5X2P - chains A and L of the 4 polymer chains in the assembly; structure by X-ray diffraction, 2.61 A resolution.

# Chain A
Protein: Taste receptor, type 1, member 2a
Source organism: Oryzias latipes
Reference sequence: A0A173M0G2 (A0A173M0G2_ORYLA); residues 20-474 here correspond to UniProt positions 12-466 (UniProt number = residue number - 8)
Sequence (461 residues; each row starts with the number of its first residue):
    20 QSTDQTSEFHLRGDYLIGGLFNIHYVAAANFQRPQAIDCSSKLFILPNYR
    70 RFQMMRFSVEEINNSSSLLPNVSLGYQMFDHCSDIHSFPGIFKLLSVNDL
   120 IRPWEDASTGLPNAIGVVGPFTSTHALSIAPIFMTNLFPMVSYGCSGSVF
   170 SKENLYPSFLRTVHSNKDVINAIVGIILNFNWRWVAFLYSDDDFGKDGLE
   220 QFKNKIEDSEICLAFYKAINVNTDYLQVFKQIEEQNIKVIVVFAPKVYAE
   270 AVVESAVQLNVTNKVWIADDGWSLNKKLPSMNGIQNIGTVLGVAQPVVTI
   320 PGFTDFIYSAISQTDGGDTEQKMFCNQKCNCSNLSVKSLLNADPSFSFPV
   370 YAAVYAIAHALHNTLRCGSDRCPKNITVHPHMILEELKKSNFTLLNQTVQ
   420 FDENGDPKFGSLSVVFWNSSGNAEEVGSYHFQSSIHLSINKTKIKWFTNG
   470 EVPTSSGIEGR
Disordered / not traced: 20-24, 126-129, 332-342, 467-480
Construct notes: expression tag (475-480)
Disulfides: Cys58-Cys101, Cys348-Cys350, Cys386-Cys391
Covalent attachments: N-acetylglucosamine (NAG) linked to Asn83, Asn90, Asn279, Asn349, Asn410, Asn437, Asn459
Ion coordination: Na+: Ile81, Ser84, Leu87, Leu88
Ligand contacts: glutamic acid (GLU): Phe140, Thr141, Ser142, Gly163, Cys164, Ser165, Gly166, Phe213, Pro264, Asp288, Gly290, Phe365
Reported in the primary citation:
  - binding site for glutamic acid: Ser142, Gly163, Ser165
  - mutagenesis - S165A, S165I: decreased signaling in response to L-amino acids
  - mutagenesis - S165A, S165I: unchanged expression

# Chain L
Protein: Fab16A Light chain
Source organism: Mus musculus
Sequence (217 residues; row label = number of the first residue in the row):
     1 DIVLTQSPASLAVSLGQRATISCRASESVDSYGNSFMHWYQQKPGQPPIL
    51 LISRASNLESGIPARFSGSGSRTDFTLTINPVEADDFATYYCQQTNEDPR
   101 TFGGGTKLEIKRADAAPTVSIFPPSSEQLTSGGASVVCFLNNFYPKDINV
   151 KWKIDGSERQNGVLNSWTDQDSKDSTYSMSSTLTLTKDEYERHNSYTCEA
   201 THKTSTSPIVKSFNRNE
Disulfides: Cys23-Cys92, Cys138-Cys198

# Interface between chain A and chain L
Contacting residue pairs (5):
  Trp203(A) - Tyr32(L)  hydrophobic
  Trp203(A) - Asn34(L)
  Asn255(A) - Tyr32(L)
  Asn255(A) - Gly33(L)
  Lys257(A) - Tyr32(L)
Interface residues without a listed pair, chain A (4 interface residues in all): Trp201
Interface residues without a listed pair, chain L (4 interface residues in all): Arg54

# Overview
Chain A and chain L each contribute 4 residues to their interface. Bound to chain A: glutamic acid. From the
paper: a binding site for glutamic acid at Ser142(A), Gly163(A) and Ser165(A); S165A and S165I of chain A
reduce signaling in response to L-amino acids.
Here chain A is Taste receptor, type 1, member 2a (Oryzias latipes) and chain L is Fab16A Light chain (Mus
musculus). Entry 5X2P (Crystal structure of the medaka fish taste receptor T1r2a-T1r3 ligand binding domains
in complex with L-glutamate) was determined by X-ray diffraction (same publication as 5X2O and 5X2Q).
